Entry 9FNA (electron microscopy, 2.22 A resolution); this record covers chains A and K of the 60 polymer chains in the assembly.

== Chain A (and K) ==
Protein: 29 kDa antigen Cfp29
Organism: Mycolicibacterium smegmatis
Notes: chain K of this document is another copy of the same molecule, construct and numbering; everything in this record applies to it too
Reference sequence: A0R4H0 (A0R4H0_MYCS2); numbering as in UniProt (aligned over 1-265)
Sequence (275 residues; each row starts with the number of its first residue):
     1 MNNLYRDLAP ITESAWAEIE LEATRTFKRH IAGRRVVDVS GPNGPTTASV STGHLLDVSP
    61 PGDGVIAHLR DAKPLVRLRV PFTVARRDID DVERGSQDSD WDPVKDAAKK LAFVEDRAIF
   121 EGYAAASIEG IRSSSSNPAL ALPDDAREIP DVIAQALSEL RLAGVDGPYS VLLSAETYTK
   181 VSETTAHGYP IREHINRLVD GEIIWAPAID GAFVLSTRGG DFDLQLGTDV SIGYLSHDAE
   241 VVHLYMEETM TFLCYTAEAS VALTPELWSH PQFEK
Not modelled in the structure: 1, 266-275
Sequence notes: expression tag (266-275)

== How chain A and chain K interact ==
Pairs across the interface (55):
  Pro45(A) - Arg70(K)  hydrogen bond (backbone-side chain)
  Thr46(A) - Ser51(K)  hydrogen bond (backbone-side chain)
  Thr46(A) - Arg70(K)
  Thr47(A) - Arg70(K)  hydrogen bond (backbone-side chain)
  Ala48(A) - Ser51(K)
  Ala48(A) - Arg70(K)
  Ser49(A) - Ser49(K)  hydrogen bond
  Ser51(A) - Thr46(K)  hydrogen bond (side chain-backbone)
  Ser51(A) - Ala48(K)
  Leu55(A) - Arg77(K)
  Val58(A) - Tyr123(K)
  Val58(A) - Ala125(K)  hydrophobic
  Ser59(A) - Tyr123(K)  hydrogen bond (backbone-side chain)
  Pro60(A) - Tyr123(K)
  Pro61(A) - Tyr123(K)
  Asp63(A) - Lys110(K)
  Gly64(A) - Val80(K)
  Gly64(A) - Pro81(K)
  Val65(A) - Arg79(K)
  Val65(A) - Val114(K)  hydrophobic
  Ile66(A) - Arg77(K)
  Ile66(A) - Leu78(K)
  Ile66(A) - Arg79(K)  hydrogen bond (backbone-backbone)
  Ala67(A) - Arg77(K)
  Ala67(A) - Tyr123(K)
  His68(A) - Val76(K)
  His68(A) - Arg77(K)  hydrogen bond (backbone-backbone)
  Leu69(A) - Leu75(K)
  Leu69(A) - Ala125(K)
  Arg70(A) - Pro45(K)  hydrogen bond (side chain-backbone)
  Arg70(A) - Thr46(K)
  Arg70(A) - Thr47(K)  hydrogen bond (side chain-backbone)
  Arg70(A) - Ala48(K)
  Arg70(A) - Leu75(K)  hydrogen bond (backbone-backbone)
  Leu75(A) - Leu69(K)
  Leu75(A) - Arg70(K)  hydrogen bond (backbone-backbone)
  Val76(A) - His68(K)
  Arg77(A) - Leu55(K)
  Arg77(A) - Ile66(K)
  Arg77(A) - Ala67(K)
  Arg77(A) - His68(K)  hydrogen bond (backbone-backbone)
  Leu78(A) - Ile66(K)
  Arg79(A) - Val65(K)
  Arg79(A) - Ile66(K)  hydrogen bond (backbone-backbone)
  Val80(A) - Gly64(K)
  Pro81(A) - Gly64(K)
  Lys110(A) - Asp63(K)
  Val114(A) - Val65(K)  hydrophobic
  Tyr123(A) - Val58(K)
  Tyr123(A) - Ser59(K)  hydrogen bond (side chain-backbone)
  Tyr123(A) - Pro60(K)
  Tyr123(A) - Pro61(K)
  Tyr123(A) - Ala67(K)
  Ala125(A) - Val58(K)  hydrophobic
  Ala125(A) - Leu69(K)
Interface residues without a listed pair, chain A (35 interface residues in all): Asp71, Ala72, Pro74, Ala126, Thr249
Interface residues without a listed pair, chain K (35 interface residues in all): Asp71, Ala72, Pro74, Ala126, Thr249

== In short ==
The chain A/chain K interface involves 35 residues from each chain; the contacts include 15 hydrogen bonds.
Polar contacts include Pro45(A)-Arg70(K), Thr46(A)-Ser51(K) and Thr47(A)-Arg70(K).
Both chains are 29 kDa antigen Cfp29 (Mycolicibacterium smegmatis). Entry 9FNA (CryoEM structure of
Encapsulin::tdNfsB with an open pore state) was determined by electron microscopy (same publication as 9FN9).
